PDB entry 5L1K | X-ray diffraction, 1.82 A resolution | chains A and T of the 3 polymer chains in the assembly

[Chain A]
Molecule: DNA polymerase eta
Organism: Homo sapiens
Notes: EC 2.7.7.7
Reference sequence: Q9Y253 (POLH_HUMAN); residues 1-432 here = UniProt positions 1-432
Sequence (435 residues; each row starts with the number of its first residue; numbers below 1 keep their minus sign (Gly-2 is residue -2)):
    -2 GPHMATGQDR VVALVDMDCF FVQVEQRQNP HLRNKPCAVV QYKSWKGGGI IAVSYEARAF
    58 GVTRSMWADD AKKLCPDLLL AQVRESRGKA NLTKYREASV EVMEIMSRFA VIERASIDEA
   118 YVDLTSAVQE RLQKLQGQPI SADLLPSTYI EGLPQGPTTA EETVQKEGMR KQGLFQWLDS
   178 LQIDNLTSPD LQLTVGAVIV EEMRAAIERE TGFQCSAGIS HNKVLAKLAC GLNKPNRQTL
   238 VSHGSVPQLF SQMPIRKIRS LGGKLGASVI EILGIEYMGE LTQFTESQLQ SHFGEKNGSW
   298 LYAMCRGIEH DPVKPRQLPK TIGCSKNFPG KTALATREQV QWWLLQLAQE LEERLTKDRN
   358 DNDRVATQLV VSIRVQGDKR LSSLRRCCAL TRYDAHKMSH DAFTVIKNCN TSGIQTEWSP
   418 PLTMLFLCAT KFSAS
Unresolved in the structure: 155-159
Construct notes: expression tag (-2 to 0)
Ion coordination: Mg2+ site 1: Asp13, Met14, Asp115 (together with 0KX); Mg2+ site 2: Asp13, Asp115, Glu116 (together with 0KX) (shared with 1 residue of chain P)
Ligand contacts: 0KX (2'-deoxy-5'-O-[(R)-hydroxy{[(R)-hydroxy(phosphonooxy)phosphoryl]amino}phosphoryl]cytidine): Asp13, Met14, Asp15, Cys16, Phe17, Phe18, Ile48, Ala49, Tyr52, Arg55, Arg61, Ile114, Asp115, Glu116, Lys231
Swiss-Prot annotation at these positions:
  - binding site (Mg(2+)): Asp13, Met14, Asp115, Glu116
  - binding site (Mn(2+)): Asp13, Met14, Asp115, Glu116
  - binding site (a 2'-deoxyribonucleoside 5'-triphosphate): Arg61
  - natural variant: Val37 (deletion: In XPV), Leu75 (deletion: In XPV), Arg93 (R93P: In XPV), Arg111 (R111H: In XPV), Thr122 (T122P: In XPV), Gly153 (G153D: In a breast cancer sample), Thr191 (T191P: In XPV), Gly263 (G263V: In XPV), Val266 (V266D: In XPV), Gly295 (G295R: In XPV), Arg361 (R361S: In XPV)
  - mutagenesis: Tyr52 (Y52A/F: Reduces DNA polymerase activity; Y52E: Reduces DNA polymerase activity. Increases fidelity of replication and reduces translesion bypass), Arg61 (R61A: Reduces enzymatic activity by two-thirds), Ser62 (S62G: Increased DNA polymerase activity and translesion bypass compared to wild-type), Ala68 (A68S/V: Severe reduction in thymine dimer translesion bypass), Asn324 to Pro326 (Reduces binding to chromatin and to monoubiquitinated PCNA. Abolishes binding to monoubiquitinated PCNA; when associated with 705-E--H-713 Del)
What the authors report for this chain:
  - binding site for 0KX: Arg61

[Chain T]
Molecule: 12-nt DNA strand
Sequence (12 nucleotides; each row starts with the number of its first residue):
     1 CATGXTGACG CT
Modified residues: 6OG (6-O-methyl guanosine-5'-monophosphate) at position 5
Ligand contacts: 0KX (2'-deoxy-5'-O-[(R)-hydroxy{[(R)-hydroxy(phosphonooxy)phosphoryl]amino}phosphoryl]cytidine): DT3, DG4, 6OG_5

[How chain A and chain T interact]
Contacting residue pairs (44):
  Gln38(A) - DG4(T)  hydrogen bond to the base
  Gln38(A) - 6OG_5(T)  sugar contact
  Tyr39(A) - DG4(T)  phosphate contact
  Tyr39(A) - 6OG_5(T)  hydrogen bond to the phosphate
  Trp42(A) - DA2(T)  stacking on the base
  Gly46(A) - DT3(T)  base contact
  Ile47(A) - DT3(T)  hydrogen bond to the base
  Ile48(A) - DT3(T)  base contact
  Ile48(A) - DG4(T)  base contact
  Arg61(A) - DT3(T)  base contact
  Ser62(A) - DT3(T)  base contact
  Trp64(A) - DA2(T)  phosphate contact
  Trp64(A) - DT3(T)  sugar contact
  Lys86(A) - DT6(T)  salt bridge to the phosphate
  Ala87(A) - 6OG_5(T)  sugar contact
  Leu89(A) - 6OG_5(T)  phosphate contact
  Leu89(A) - DT6(T)  phosphate contact
  Arg93(A) - DT6(T)  salt bridge to the phosphate
  Arg93(A) - DG7(T)  salt bridge to the phosphate
  Lys293(A) - DG10(T)  sugar contact
  Lys311(A) - DC9(T)  phosphate contact
  Arg313(A) - DA8(T)  salt bridge to the phosphate
  Pro316(A) - DA8(T)  phosphate contact
  Lys317(A) - DA8(T)  hydrogen bond to the phosphate
  Lys317(A) - DC9(T)  salt bridge to the phosphate
  Thr318(A) - DG7(T)  sugar contact
  Thr318(A) - DA8(T)  hydrogen bond to the phosphate
  Ile319(A) - DG7(T)  phosphate contact
  Gly320(A) - DT6(T)  sugar contact
  Gly320(A) - DG7(T)  hydrogen bond to the phosphate
  Cys321(A) - DT6(T)  phosphate contact
  Ser322(A) - 6OG_5(T)  sugar contact
  Ser322(A) - DT6(T)  hydrogen bond to the phosphate
  Lys323(A) - 6OG_5(T)  salt bridge to the phosphate
  Asn324(A) - DG4(T)  sugar contact
  Asn324(A) - 6OG_5(T)  hydrogen bond to the phosphate
  Pro326(A) - DC1(T)  phosphate contact
  Pro326(A) - DA2(T)  base contact
  Gly327(A) - DC1(T)  hydrogen bond to the phosphate
  Gly327(A) - DA2(T)  hydrogen bond to the phosphate
  Lys328(A) - DA2(T)  base contact
  Thr329(A) - DA2(T)  base contact
  Arg351(A) - DT6(T)  salt bridge to the phosphate
  Arg351(A) - DG7(T)  salt bridge to the phosphate
Other interface residues (no listed pair), chain A (35 interface residues in all): Glu110, Arg111, Leu315, Glu347, Leu378

[Overview]
35 residues of chain A face 10 of chain T across their interface, with 10 hydrogen bonds, 8 salt bridges and 1
aromatic stacking contact. Among the polar pairs are Gln38(A)-DG4(T), Ile47(A)-DT3(T) and Tyr39(A)-6OG_5(T).
Compound 0KX is bound between chain A and chain T. From the paper: a binding site for 0KX at Arg61(A).
Here chain A is DNA polymerase eta (Homo sapiens) and chain T is a 12-nt DNA strand. Entry 5L1K (PostInsertion
complex of Human DNA Polymerase Eta bypassing an O6-Methyl-2'-deoxyguanosine : dC site) was determined by
X-ray diffraction, deposited together with 5L1I, 5L1J and 5L1L.
